3V5L - chain A; structure by X-ray diffraction, 1.86 A resolution.

Chain A:
Molecule: Tyrosine-protein kinase ITK/TSK
Organism: Homo sapiens
Notes: EC 2.7.10.2
Reference sequence: Q08881 (ITK_HUMAN); residue numbers follow UniProt; this construct covers 357-620
Sequence (266 residues; numbered 355 to 620; the number before each row is that of its first residue):
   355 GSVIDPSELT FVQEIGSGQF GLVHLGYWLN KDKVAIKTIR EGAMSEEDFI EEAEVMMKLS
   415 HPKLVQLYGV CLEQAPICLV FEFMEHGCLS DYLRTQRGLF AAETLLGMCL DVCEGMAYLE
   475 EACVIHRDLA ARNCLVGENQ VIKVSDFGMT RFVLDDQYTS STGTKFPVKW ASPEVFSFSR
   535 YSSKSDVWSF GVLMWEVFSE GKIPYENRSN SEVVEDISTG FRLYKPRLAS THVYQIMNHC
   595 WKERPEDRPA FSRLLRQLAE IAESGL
Unresolved in the structure: 373-374, 394-397, 505-520, 617-620
Construct notes: expression tag (355-356)
Ligand contacts: 0G1 (3-[3-(4-methoxyphenyl)-2-(1H-thieno[3,2-c]pyrazol-3-yl)-1H-indol-6-yl]pentan-3-ol): Ile-369, Gly-370, Val-377, Leu-379, Ala-389, Phe-435, Glu-436, Phe-437, Met-438, Glu-439, His-440, Gly-441, Cys-442, Leu-489, Ser-499
Curated features (UniProtKB/Swiss-Prot):
  - active site: Asp-482 (Proton acceptor)
  - binding site (ATP): Ile-369 to Val-377, Lys-391
  - modified residue: Tyr-512 (Phosphotyrosine), Ser-565 (Phosphoserine)
  - natural variant: Arg-451 (R451Q: In a gastric adenocarcinoma sample)

Overview:
Chain A binds compound 0G1. Curated annotation (UniProt) lists active-site residue Asp-482 and 10 ATP-binding
residues.
Chain A is Tyrosine-protein kinase ITK/TSK (Homo sapiens); the structure, Crystal Structure of Interleukin-2
Inducible T-cell Kinase Itk Catalytic Domain with Thienopyrazolylindole Inhibitor 542, was determined by X-ray
diffraction, deposited together with 3V5J, 3V8T, 3V8W, 3VF8 and 3VF9.
